Entry 9EV0 (electron microscopy, 2.38 A resolution); this record covers chains S and c of the 30 polymer chains in the assembly.

== Chain S (and c) ==
Name: DUF4352 domain-containing protein
From: Sulfolobus acidocaldarius
Notes: chain c of this document is another copy of the same molecule, construct and numbering; everything in this record applies to it too
Reference sequence: A0A0U3GLH8 (A0A0U3GLH8_9CREN); numbering as in UniProt (aligned over 16-156)
Sequence (141 residues; numbered 16 to 156; the number before each row is that of its first residue):
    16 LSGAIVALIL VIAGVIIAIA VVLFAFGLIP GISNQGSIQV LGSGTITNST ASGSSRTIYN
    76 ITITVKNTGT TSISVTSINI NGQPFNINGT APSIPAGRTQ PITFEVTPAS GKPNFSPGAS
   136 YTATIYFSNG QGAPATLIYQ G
Covalent attachments: glycan linked to N63, N75; N-acetylglucosamine (NAG) linked to N103

== Interface between chain S and chain c ==
Pairs across the interface - 20 pairs, chain S then chain c:
  V36(S) - L16(c)  hydrophobic
  A40(S) - L16(c)  hydrophobic
  A40(S) - I20(c)
  I44(S) - L23(c)  hydrophobic
  I47(S) - L23(c)  hydrophobic
  I47(S) - I24(c)  hydrophobic
  I47(S) - I27(c)  hydrophobic
  G51(S) - I31(c)
  Q54(S) - L38(c)
  L56(S) - L38(c)  hydrophobic
  G57(S) - G42(c)
  S58(S) - G42(c)  hydrogen bond (side chain-backbone)
  T137(S) - F39(c)
  Q146(S) - I31(c)
  P149(S) - F39(c)  hydrophobic
  A150(S) - F39(c)
  T151(S) - F39(c)
  T151(S) - L43(c)
  Q155(S) - T85(c)  hydrogen bond
  Q155(S) - T86(c)
Also at the interface, not in a pair above, chain S (21 interface residues in all): L43, Q50, V55, G133, I153, Y154
Also at the interface, not in a pair above, chain c (15 interface residues in all): I34, A35, G46

== Overview ==
Chain S and chain c form an interface of 21 and 15 residues respectively; the contacts include 2 hydrogen
bonds. Among the polar pairs are S58(S)-G42(c) and Q155(S)-T85(c). Covalently linked N-acetylglucosamine: at
N103(S).
Both chains are DUF4352 domain-containing protein (Sulfolobus acidocaldarius). Entry 9EV0 (Structure of the
AAP filament of Sulfolobus acidocaldarius strain MW039 (delta agl3 mutant)) was determined by electron
microscopy (same publication as 9ETS, 9ETT, 8QX4 and 8RZL).
